3S35 - chains H and X of the 3 polymer chains in the assembly; structure by X-ray diffraction, 2.20 A resolution.

== Chain H ==
Molecule: 6.64 Fab heavy chain
Source organism: Mus musculus, Homo sapiens
Notes: antibody fragment or engineered binder
Chain sequence (217 residues; each row starts with the number of its first residue):
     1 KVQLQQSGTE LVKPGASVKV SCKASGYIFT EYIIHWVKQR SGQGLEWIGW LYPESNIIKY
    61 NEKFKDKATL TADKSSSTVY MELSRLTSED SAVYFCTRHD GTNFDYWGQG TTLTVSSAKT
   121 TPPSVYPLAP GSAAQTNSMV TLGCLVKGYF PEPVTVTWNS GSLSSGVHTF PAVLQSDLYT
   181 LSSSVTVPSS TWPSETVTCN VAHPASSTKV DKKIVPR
Unresolved in the structure: 131-136
Disulfide bonds: Cys22-Cys96, Cys144-Cys199
Bound ions: Ca2+ site 1 near Asp66 (its only coordinating residue here); Ca2+ site 2: Asp100, Asp105

== Chain X ==
Molecule: Vascular endothelial growth factor receptor 2
Source organism: Homo sapiens
Notes: EC 2.7.10.1; fragment: domain 3 of VEGF receptor 2
UniProt: P35968 (VGFR2_HUMAN); residues 220-338 here = UniProt positions 220-338
Chain sequence (122 residues; row label = number of the first residue in the row):
   217 ADPGYRIYDV VLSPSHGIEL SVGEKLVLNC TARTELNVGI DFNWEYPSSK HQHKKLVNRD
   277 LKTQSGSEMK KFLSTLTIDG VTRSDQGLYT CAASSGLMTK KNSTFVRVHE KPFVAFGSGM
   337 ES
Unresolved in the structure: 217-218, 331-338
Differences from the reference sequence: expression tag (217-219)
Swiss-Prot annotation at these positions:
  - glycosylation (N-linked (GlcNAc...) asparagine): Asn245, Asn318
  - natural variant: Ala248 (A248G: In a renal clear cell carcinoma sample), Arg275 (R275L: In a colorectal cancer sample)
Disulfide bonds: Cys246-Cys307
Glycans and other covalent adducts: N-acetylglucosamine (NAG) linked to Asn245, Asn318
Bound ions: Ca2+ site 1 near Glu235 (its only coordinating residue here); Ca2+ site 2 near Glu251 (its only coordinating residue here)
What the authors report for this chain:
  - conformationally variable residues (register shift): Gln268 to Leu272, Lys278 to Gly282

== How chain H and chain X interact ==
Contacting residue pairs (25; chain H residue first):
  Glu31(H) - Lys266(X)  hydrogen bond (backbone-side chain)
  Glu31(H) - Thr298(X)  hydrogen bond (backbone-side chain)
  Tyr32(H) - Lys266(X)
  Ile33(H) - Val238(X)  hydrophobic
  Ile33(H) - Thr298(X)
  Trp50(H) - Val238(X)  hydrophobic
  Tyr52(H) - Val238(X)  hydrophobic
  Tyr52(H) - Thr298(X)
  Tyr52(H) - Arg299(X)  hydrogen bond (side chain-backbone)
  Tyr52(H) - Glu326(X)
  Glu54(H) - Arg299(X)  salt bridge
  Glu54(H) - Glu326(X)
  Ser55(H) - Glu326(X)  hydrogen bond
  Ile57(H) - Val238(X)  hydrophobic
  Ile57(H) - Glu326(X)
  Ile57(H) - Lys327(X)
  Ile57(H) - Pro328(X)  hydrophobic
  Lys59(H) - Phe329(X)  hydrogen bond (side chain-backbone)
  His99(H) - Asp295(X)
  Asp100(H) - His267(X)  hydrogen bond (backbone-side chain)
  Asp100(H) - Lys271(X)  salt bridge
  Gly101(H) - Ile294(X)
  Gly101(H) - Asp295(X)  hydrogen bond (backbone-backbone)
  Thr102(H) - Lys271(X)
  Thr102(H) - Leu272(X)
Interface residues without a listed pair, chain X (18 interface residues in all): Gly239, Gly296, Val297, Ser300, Val330
The authors on this interface:
  - epitope / paratope residues, chain X: Lys271(X)

== Summary ==
13 residues of chain H and 18 residues of chain X are in contact, with 7 hydrogen bonds and 2 salt bridges.
Polar pairs include Glu54(H)-Arg299(X), Asp100(H)-Lys271(X) and Glu31(H)-Lys266(X). N-acetylglucosamine is
covalently linked to Asn245(X) and Asn318(X). From the paper: the epitope/paratope residue Lys271(X);
conformational variability at Gln268(X) and Lys278(X).
Chain H is 6.64 Fab heavy chain (Mus musculus, Homo sapiens) and chain X is Vascular endothelial growth factor
receptor 2 (Homo sapiens); the structure, Structural basis for the function of two anti-VEGF receptor
antibodies, was determined by X-ray diffraction (same publication as 3S34, 3S36 and 3S37).
